PDB entry 5JPH | X-ray diffraction, 1.46 A resolution | chains B and C of the 3 polymer chains in the assembly

# Chain B (and C)
Protein: Acetyltransferase SACOL1063
From: Staphylococcus aureus
Notes: EC 2.3.1.-; engineered mutation(s): V28I; chain C of this document is another copy of the same molecule, construct and numbering; everything in this record applies to it too
Reference sequence: Q5HH30 (ATSE_STAAC); residues 1-141 here = UniProt positions 1-141
Sequence (144 residues; each row starts with the number of its first residue; numbers below 1 keep their minus sign (Ser-2 is residue -2)):
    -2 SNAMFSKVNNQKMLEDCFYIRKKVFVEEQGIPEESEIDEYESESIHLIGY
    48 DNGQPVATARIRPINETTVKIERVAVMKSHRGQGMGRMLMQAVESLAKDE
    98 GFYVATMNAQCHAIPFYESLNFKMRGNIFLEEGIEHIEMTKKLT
Sequence notes: expression tag (-2 to 0); conflict Ile28 (Val in Q5HH30)
Modified / non-standard residues: Mse1, Mse10, Mse74, Mse82, Mse85, Mse87, Mse104, Mse121, Mse136 (selenomethionine; parent Met)
Ligand contacts:
  - coenzyme A (COA), molecule 1: Val21, Phe22, Gln26, Val71, Ala72, Val73, His77, Arg78, Gly79, Gln80, Gly81, Mse82, Gly83, Arg84, Mse104, Asn105, Ala106, Gln107, His109, Phe113, Tyr114
  - coenzyme A (COA), molecule 2: Phe22, Ile28, Ser32, Glu33, Asp35, Tyr37, Arg57, Arg59, Ile68, Glu69, Arg70, Val71, Mse104, Asn105, Tyr114, Phe126, Glu128, Glu129, His133
Curated features (UniProtKB/Swiss-Prot):
  - binding site (CoA): Val71 to Val73, Gly79, Pro112 to Tyr114
Reported in the primary citation:
  - binding site for coenzyme A: Asp35, Arg57, Arg70, Arg78 to Gly83, Arg84, Asn105, Glu129
  - catalytic residues: Tyr114
  - mutagenesis - Y114F (176-fold): decreased catalytic activity

# Interface between chain B and chain C
Residue-residue contacts - 20 pairs, chain B then chain C:
  Cys108(B) with Thr64(C)
  Ile111(B) with Tyr100(C), hydrophobic; Val101(C), hydrophobic
  Pro112(B) with Thr64(C); Tyr100(C), hydrophobic
  Glu115(B) with Tyr100(C)
  Mse121(B) with Tyr100(C); Lys139(C); Leu140(C)
  Gly123(B) with Lys139(C), hydrogen bond (backbone-side chain)
  Asn124(B) with Lys120(C); Thr137(C), hydrogen bond; Lys138(C)
  Ile125(B) with Val101(C), hydrophobic; Thr103(C); Arg122(C); Thr137(C)
  Leu127(B) with Arg122(C)
  Glu132(B) with Arg122(C), salt bridge
  Ile134(B) with Lys139(C)
Other interface residues (no listed pair), chain B (14 interface residues in all): His109, Arg122, Phe126
Other interface residues (no listed pair), chain C (11 interface residues in all): Asn118

# Summary
14 residues of chain B and 11 residues of chain C are in contact; the contacts include 2 hydrogen bonds and 1
salt bridge. Among the polar pairs are Glu132(B)-Arg122(C), Gly123(B)-Lys139(C) and Asn124(B)-Thr137(C).
Ligands of chain B: coenzyme A. From the paper: the catalytic residue Tyr114(B); Y114F of chain B reduces
catalytic activity.
Chain B and chain C are both Acetyltransferase SACOL1063 (Staphylococcus aureus); the structure, Structure of
a GNAT acetyltransferase SACOL1063 from Staphylococcus aureus in complex with CoA, was determined by X-ray
diffraction together with 5JQ4 from the same study.
